6RE0 - chains T and X of the 31 polymer chains in the assembly; structure by electron microscopy, 3.60 A resolution.

Chain T:
Protein: ATP synthase subunit alpha
Source organism: Polytomella sp. Pringsheim 198.80
UniProtKB: A0ZW40 (A0ZW40_9CHLO); residues 1-562 here = UniProt positions 1-562
Sequence (562 residues; row label = number of the first residue in the row):
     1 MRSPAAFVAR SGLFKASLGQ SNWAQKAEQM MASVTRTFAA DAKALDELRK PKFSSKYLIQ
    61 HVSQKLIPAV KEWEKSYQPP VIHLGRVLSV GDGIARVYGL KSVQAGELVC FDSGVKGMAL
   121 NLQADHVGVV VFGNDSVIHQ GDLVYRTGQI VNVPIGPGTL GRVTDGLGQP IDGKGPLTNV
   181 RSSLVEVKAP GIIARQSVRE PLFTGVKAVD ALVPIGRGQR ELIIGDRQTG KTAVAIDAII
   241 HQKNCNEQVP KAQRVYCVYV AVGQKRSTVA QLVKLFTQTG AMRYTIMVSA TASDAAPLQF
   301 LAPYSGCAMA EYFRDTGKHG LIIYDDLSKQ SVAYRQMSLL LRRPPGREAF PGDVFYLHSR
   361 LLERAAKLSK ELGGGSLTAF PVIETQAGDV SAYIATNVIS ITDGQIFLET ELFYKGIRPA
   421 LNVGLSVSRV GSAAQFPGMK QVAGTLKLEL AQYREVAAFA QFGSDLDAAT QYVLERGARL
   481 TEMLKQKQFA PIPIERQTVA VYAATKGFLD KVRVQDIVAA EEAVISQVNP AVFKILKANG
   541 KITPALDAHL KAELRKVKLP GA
Unresolved in the structure: 1-39
Construct notes: conflict Arg-266 (Lys in A0ZW40)
Metal / ion sites: Mg2+: Thr-232 (together with ATP)
Residues lining bound ligands: ATP (adenosine-5'-triphosphate): Arg-227, Gln-228, Thr-229, Gly-230, Lys-231, Thr-232, Ala-233, Asp-326, Glu-384, Phe-413, Arg-418, Pro-419, Gln-486, Lys-487, Gln-488

Chain X:
Protein: ATP synthase subunit beta
Source organism: Polytomella sp. Pringsheim 198.80
Notes: EC 7.1.2.2
UniProtKB: A0ZW41 (A0ZW41_9CHLO); residues 1-574 here = UniProt positions 1-574
Sequence (574 residues; row label = number of the first residue in the row):
     1 MALRYAAGLA KNVVQRQGAS LNIARAFAAE PAPAIDAGYV SQVIGPVVDV RFDGELPSIL
    61 SSLEVEGHSV RLVLEVAQHM GDNTVRCIAM DSTDGLVRGQ KVVDTGSPIK VPVGRGTLGR
   121 IMNVIGEPVD EQGPIDAADI WSIHREAPEF TEQSTEQEIL VTGIKVVDLL APYQRGGKIG
   181 LFGGAGVGKT VLIMELINNV AKAHGGFSVF AGVGERTREG NDLYREMIES GVIKLGAERG
   241 NSKCTLVYGQ MNEPPGARAR VALTGLTVAE YFRDIEGQDV LLFVDNIFRF TQANSEVSAL
   301 LGRIPSAVGY QPTLATDLGG LQERITTTTK GSITSVQAVY VPADDLTDPA PATTFAHLDA
   361 TTVLSRSIAE LGIYPAVDPL DSTSRMLNPN VIGAEHYNVA RGVQKVLQDY KNLQDIIAIL
   421 GMDELSEEDK LTVARARKIQ RFLSQPFQVA EVFTGTPGKY VDLADTISGF QGVLTGKYDD
   481 LPEMAFYMVG DIKEVKEKAD KMAKDIASRK EADNKKVSEE LKDIPSLDKL VSEIKEVVIE
   541 EDDGLEEDFK AEALSSETVV LNEEGKSVPL PKKN
Unresolved in the structure: 1-36
Construct notes: conflict Ala-350 (Gly in A0ZW41), Leu-387 (Arg in A0ZW41)

Chain T / chain X interface:
Residue-residue contacts (69):
  Leu-88(T) / Gly-81(X)
  Ser-89(T) / His-79(X)
  Ser-89(T) / Met-80(X)
  Ser-89(T) / Gly-81(X)
  Val-90(T) / Ile-59(X)  hydrophobic
  Val-90(T) / Gln-78(X)
  Val-90(T) / His-79(X)  hydrogen bond (backbone-backbone)
  Gly-91(T) / Gln-78(X)
  Asp-92(T) / Gln-78(X)  hydrogen bond
  Asp-92(T) / Arg-303(X)  salt bridge
  Asn-134(T) / Glu-146(X)
  Asp-135(T) / Ile-59(X)
  Ser-136(T) / Ser-58(X)  hydrogen bond (backbone-side chain)
  Ser-136(T) / Ile-59(X)
  His-139(T) / Leu-56(X)
  His-139(T) / Ser-58(X)  hydrogen bond
  His-139(T) / His-79(X)
  Gln-140(T) / Leu-56(X)
  Gln-140(T) / His-79(X)  hydrogen bond (backbone-side chain)
  Gln-140(T) / Gly-81(X)
  Gln-140(T) / Asp-82(X)
  Gln-140(T) / Asn-83(X)  hydrogen bond (side chain-backbone)
  Ile-171(T) / Phe-150(X)
  Ile-171(T) / Thr-151(X)
  Asp-172(T) / Thr-151(X)
  Gln-228(T) / Arg-385(X)
  Lys-265(T) / Lys-178(X)
  Lys-265(T) / Glu-323(X)
  Lys-265(T) / His-357(X)
  Arg-266(T) / Ala-147(X)
  Arg-266(T) / Pro-148(X)  hydrogen bond (side chain-backbone)
  Arg-266(T) / Phe-150(X)
  Arg-266(T) / Gln-153(X)
  Arg-266(T) / Glu-323(X)  hydrogen bond (backbone-side chain)
  Ser-267(T) / Gln-153(X)
  Val-269(T) / Phe-150(X)  hydrophobic
  Ala-270(T) / Phe-150(X)  hydrophobic
  Ala-270(T) / Thr-155(X)
  Gln-271(T) / Ser-154(X)
  Gln-271(T) / Thr-155(X)
  Gln-271(T) / Glu-156(X)
  Val-273(T) / Phe-150(X)  hydrophobic
  Lys-274(T) / Thr-155(X)
  Lys-274(T) / Glu-156(X)  salt bridge
  Thr-291(T) / Glu-323(X)  hydrogen bond
  Ala-292(T) / Gly-319(X)
  Ala-292(T) / His-357(X)
  Ser-293(T) / Ala-147(X)
  Ser-293(T) / Glu-323(X)
  Val-332(T) / Ala-315(X)  hydrophobic
  Arg-335(T) / Ser-306(X)
  Arg-335(T) / Ala-307(X)
  Gln-336(T) / Pro-312(X)
  Gln-336(T) / Thr-313(X)
  Gln-336(T) / Thr-316(X)  hydrogen bond
  Leu-339(T) / Ile-304(X)  hydrophobic
  Leu-339(T) / Ser-306(X)
  Leu-339(T) / Pro-312(X)  hydrophobic
  Leu-340(T) / Arg-303(X)
  Leu-340(T) / Pro-312(X)  hydrophobic
  Leu-340(T) / Thr-313(X)
  Arg-342(T) / Gly-302(X)  hydrogen bond (side chain-backbone)
  Arg-342(T) / Ile-304(X)
  Glu-348(T) / Ala-307(X)
  Ala-349(T) / Ser-306(X)
  Ala-349(T) / Ala-307(X)
  Gln-386(T) / Leu-346(X)
  Gln-386(T) / Thr-347(X)
  Gln-386(T) / Ala-352(X)
Also at the interface, not in a pair above, chain T (45 interface residues in all): Ile-138, Val-163, Gly-173, Arg-227, Gln-264, Asp-294, Ala-296, Lys-329, Arg-343, Ala-387, Lys-487, Phe-489
Also at the interface, not in a pair above, chain X (46 interface residues in all): Pro-57, Leu-60, Thr-84, Glu-149, Pro-305, Gly-320, Thr-326, Phe-355, Ala-356, Pro-389, Asn-390

Overview:
45 residues of chain T face 46 of chain X across their interface; the contacts include 11 hydrogen bonds and 2
salt bridges. Polar pairs include Asp-92(T)/Arg-303(X), Lys-274(T)/Glu-156(X) and Asp-92(T)/Gln-78(X). Bound
to chain T: ATP.
Chain T is ATP synthase subunit alpha and chain X is ATP synthase subunit beta, both from Polytomella sp.
Pringsheim 198.80; the structure, Cryo-EM structure of Polytomella F-ATP synthase, Rotary substate 2A,
monomer-masked refinement, was determined by electron microscopy, deposited together with 6RD4, 6RD5, 6RD6,
6RD7, 6RD8, 6RD9 and 46 further entries.
